PDB entry 8Z9R | electron microscopy, 2.58 A resolution | chains B and E of the 11 polymer chains in the assembly

== Chain B ==
Name: RNA-directed RNA polymerase catalytic subunit
Organism: Thogoto virus (isolate SiAr 126)
Notes: EC 2.7.7.48
UniProtKB: O41353 (RDRP_THOGV); residues 1-710 here = UniProt positions 1-710
Chain sequence (710 residues; each row starts with the number of its first residue):
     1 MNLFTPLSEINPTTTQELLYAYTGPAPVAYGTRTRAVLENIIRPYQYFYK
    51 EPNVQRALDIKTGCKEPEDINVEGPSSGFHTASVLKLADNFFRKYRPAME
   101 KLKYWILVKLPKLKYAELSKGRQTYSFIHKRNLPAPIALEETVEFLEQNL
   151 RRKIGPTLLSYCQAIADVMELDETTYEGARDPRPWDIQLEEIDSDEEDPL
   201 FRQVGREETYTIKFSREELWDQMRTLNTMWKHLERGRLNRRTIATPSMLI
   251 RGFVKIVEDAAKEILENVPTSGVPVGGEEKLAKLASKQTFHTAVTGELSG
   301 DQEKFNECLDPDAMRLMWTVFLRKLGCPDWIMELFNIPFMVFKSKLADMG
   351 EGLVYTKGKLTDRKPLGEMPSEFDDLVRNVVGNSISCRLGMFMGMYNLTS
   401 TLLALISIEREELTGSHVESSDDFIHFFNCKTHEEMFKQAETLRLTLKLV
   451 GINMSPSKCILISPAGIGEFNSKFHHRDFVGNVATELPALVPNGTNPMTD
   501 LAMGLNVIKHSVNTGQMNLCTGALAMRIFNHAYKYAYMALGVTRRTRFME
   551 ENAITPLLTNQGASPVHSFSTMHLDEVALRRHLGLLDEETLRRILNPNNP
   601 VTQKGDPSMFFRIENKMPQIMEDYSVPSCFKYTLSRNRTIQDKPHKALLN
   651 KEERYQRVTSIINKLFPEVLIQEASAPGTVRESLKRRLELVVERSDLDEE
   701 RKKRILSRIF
Disordered / not traced: 181-208, 639-644
Construct notes: conflict Leu-7 (Arg in O41353), Trp-230 (Cys in O41353)

== Chain E ==
Molecule: 17-nt RNA strand
Sequence (17 nucleotides; numbered 1 to 17; the number before each row is that of its first residue):
     1 GACUGCCUGUUUUUGCU
Disordered / not traced: 1-13

== How chain B and chain E interact ==
Contacting residue pairs - 7 pairs, chain B then chain E:
  His-531(B) with C16(E), hydrogen bond to the base; U17(E), salt bridge to the phosphate
  Tyr-535(B) with C16(E), stacking on the base
  Leu-540(B) with C16(E), sugar contact
  Gly-541(B) with G15(E), sugar contact
  Val-542(B) with G15(E), hydrogen bond to the sugar
  Arg-544(B) with U14(E), phosphate contact
Interface residues without a listed pair, chain B (7 interface residues in all): Ala-532

== In short ==
The interface between chain B and chain E involves 7 residues on one side and 4 on the other, with 2 hydrogen
bonds, 1 salt bridge and 1 aromatic stacking contact. Polar contacts include His-531(B)/C16(E),
Val-542(B)/G15(E) and His-531(B)/U17(E).
Here chain B is RNA-directed RNA polymerase catalytic subunit (Thogoto virus (isolate SiAr 126)) and chain E
is a 17-nt RNA strand. Entry 8Z9R (Cryo-EM structure of Thogoto virus polymerase in a replication
elongation-reception conformation) was determined by electron microscopy (same publication as 8Z85, 8Z8J,
8Z8N, 8Z8X, 8Z90, 8Z97 and 3 further entries).
